Entry 4QXP (X-ray diffraction, 2.51 A resolution); this record covers chains A and B.

[Chain A (and B)]
Molecule: Stimulator of interferon genes protein
From: Homo sapiens
Notes: fragment: c-terminal domain; chain B of this document is another copy of the same molecule, construct and numbering; everything in this record applies to it too
UniProtKB: Q86WV6 (STING_HUMAN); numbering as in UniProt (aligned over 155-341)
Chain sequence (188 residues; each row starts with the number of its first residue):
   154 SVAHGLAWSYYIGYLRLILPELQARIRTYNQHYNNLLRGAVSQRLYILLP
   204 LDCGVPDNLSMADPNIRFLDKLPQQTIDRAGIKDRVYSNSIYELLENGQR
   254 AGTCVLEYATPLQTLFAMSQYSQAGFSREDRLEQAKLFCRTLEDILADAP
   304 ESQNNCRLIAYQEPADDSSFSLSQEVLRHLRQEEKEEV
Disordered / not traced: 336-341
Differences from the reference sequence: expression tag (154); engineered mutation Ile230 (Gly in Q86WV6), Arg232 (His in Q86WV6)
Small-molecule neighbours:
  - DMXAA (1YE; (5,6-dimethyl-9-oxo-9H-xanthen-4-yl)acetic acid), molecule 1: Ser162, Tyr163, Gly166, Tyr167, Tyr240, Thr263, Pro264, Gln266, Thr267
  - DMXAA (1YE), molecule 2: Ser162, Ile165, Gly166, Leu170, Ala233, Ile235, Arg238
Reported in the primary citation:
  - mutagenesis - G230I, Q266I, Q266L: increased signaling in response to DMXAA
  - contacts within the chain: Leu170-Ile230 (hydrophobic contact), Ile230-Ile235 (hydrophobic contact), Ile230-Tyr240 (hydrophobic contact)
  - mutagenesis - G166S, I235L, Q266V: unchanged signaling in response to DMXAA

[How chain A and chain B interact]
Residue-residue contacts - 55 pairs, chain A then chain B:
  Ser154(A) - Ser154(B)
  Ser154(A) - Val155(B)
  Val155(A) - Ser154(B)
  Val155(A) - His157(B)
  His157(A) - Val155(B)
  His157(A) - Met271(B)
  His157(A) - Ala277(B)  hydrogen bond (side chain-backbone)
  Gly158(A) - Val155(B)
  Gly158(A) - Leu159(B)
  Leu159(A) - Gly158(B)
  Trp161(A) - Thr267(B)
  Trp161(A) - Met271(B)
  Trp161(A) - Tyr274(B)  hydrophobic
  Trp161(A) - Gln276(B)
  Trp161(A) - Ala277(B)
  Ser162(A) - Leu159(B)
  Ser162(A) - Thr267(B)
  Ile165(A) - Thr267(B)
  Ile165(A) - Ala270(B)  hydrophobic
  Arg169(A) - Tyr274(B)  hydrogen bond
  Pro209(A) - Ala233(B)
  Asp210(A) - Ala233(B)
  Phe221(A) - Lys236(B)
  Lys224(A) - Lys236(B)
  Ala233(A) - Asp210(B)
  Ala233(A) - Gln266(B)
  Gly234(A) - Gln266(B)
  Lys236(A) - Lys224(B)
  Lys236(A) - Ser241(B)
  Asp237(A) - Val239(B)
  Asp237(A) - Ser241(B)
  Arg238(A) - Val239(B)
  Arg238(A) - Tyr240(B)
  Val239(A) - Arg238(B)
  Val239(A) - Val239(B)  hydrogen bond (backbone-backbone)
  Tyr240(A) - Arg238(B)
  Ser241(A) - Lys236(B)  hydrogen bond (side chain-backbone)
  Ser243(A) - Lys236(B)
  Thr263(A) - Gly234(B)
  Gln266(A) - Ala233(B)
  Thr267(A) - Ser162(B)
  Thr267(A) - Ile165(B)
  Ala270(A) - Ile165(B)  hydrophobic
  Met271(A) - His157(B)
  Met271(A) - Trp161(B)  hydrophobic
  Tyr274(A) - Trp161(B)  hydrophobic
  Tyr274(A) - Arg169(B)  hydrogen bond
  Gln276(A) - Trp161(B)
  Gln276(A) - Asp297(B)
  Gln276(A) - Ile298(B)
  Gln276(A) - Asp301(B)
  Ala277(A) - His157(B)  hydrogen bond (backbone-side chain)
  Ala277(A) - Trp161(B)
  Asp297(A) - Gln276(B)
  Ile298(A) - Gln276(B)
Also at the interface, not in a pair above, chain A (34 interface residues in all): Tyr167, Asp301
Also at the interface, not in a pair above, chain B (32 interface residues in all): Tyr167, Asp237, Ser243, Thr263

[In short]
The interface between chain A and chain B involves 34 residues on one side and 32 on the other, with 6
hydrogen bonds. Among the polar pairs are His157(A)-Ala277(B), Arg169(A)-Tyr274(B) and Ser241(A)-Lys236(B).
From the paper: G230I, Q266I and Q266L of chain A increase signaling in response to DMXAA; contacts within the
chain involving Ile230(A), Leu170(A) and Ile235(A) among others; 6 substitutions were tested in all.
Both chains are Stimulator of interferon genes protein (Homo sapiens). Entry 4QXP (Crystal structure of
hSTING(G230I) in complex with DMXAA) was determined by X-ray diffraction, deposited together with 4QXO, 4QXQ
and 4QXR.
